PDB entry 1MVB | X-ray diffraction, 3.00 A resolution | chains A and B of the 3 polymer chains in the assembly

# Chain A (and B)
Protein: Bacteriophage MS2 capsid
Source organism: Enterobacterio phage MS2
Notes: chain B of this document is another copy of the same molecule, construct and numbering; everything in this record applies to it too
UniProtKB: P03612 (COAT_BPMS2); residue numbers follow UniProt; this construct covers 1-129
Chain sequence (129 residues; each row starts with the number of its first residue):
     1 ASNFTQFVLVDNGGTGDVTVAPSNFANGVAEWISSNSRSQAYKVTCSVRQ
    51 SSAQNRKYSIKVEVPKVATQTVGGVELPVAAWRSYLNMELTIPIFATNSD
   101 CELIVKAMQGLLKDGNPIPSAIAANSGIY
Differences from the reference sequence: engineered mutation S59 (Thr in P03612)

# Chain A / chain B interface
Residue-residue contacts - 20 pairs, chain A then chain B:
  F25(A) - A26(B)
  N27(A) - N27(B)
  G28(A) - A26(B)
  G28(A) - N27(B)
  Q54(A) - L77(B)
  R56(A) - R38(B)
  I94(A) - S37(B)
  I94(A) - R38(B)  hydrogen bond (backbone-backbone)
  I94(A) - S39(B)  hydrogen bond (backbone-backbone)
  F95(A) - S37(B)
  F95(A) - S39(B)
  F95(A) - G73(B)
  F95(A) - V75(B)  hydrophobic
  F95(A) - E76(B)
  F95(A) - L77(B)  hydrophobic
  A96(A) - S37(B)
  T97(A) - S37(B)
  T97(A) - G73(B)
  N98(A) - S35(B)  hydrogen bond
  N98(A) - N36(B)
Other interface residues (no listed pair), chain B (14 interface residues in all): F25, G74, V79

# In short
10 residues of chain A face 14 of chain B across their interface; the contacts include 3 hydrogen bonds. Polar
contacts include N98(A)-S35(B), I94(A)-R38(B) and I94(A)-S39(B).
Both chains are Bacteriophage MS2 capsid (Enterobacterio phage MS2). Entry 1MVB (Structure of a protein capsid
of the T59S mutant of phage MS2) was determined by X-ray diffraction, deposited together with 1AQ3, 1AQ4 and
1MVA.
